3MI9 - chains A and B of the 3 polymer chains in the assembly; structure by X-ray diffraction, 2.10 A resolution.

Chain A:
Name: Cell division protein kinase 9
Organism: Homo sapiens
Notes: EC 2.7.11.22, 2.7.11.23; fragment: Protein kinase domain
UniProt: P50750 (CDK9_HUMAN); numbering as in UniProt (aligned over 1-345)
Sequence (351 residues; row label = number of the first residue in the row):
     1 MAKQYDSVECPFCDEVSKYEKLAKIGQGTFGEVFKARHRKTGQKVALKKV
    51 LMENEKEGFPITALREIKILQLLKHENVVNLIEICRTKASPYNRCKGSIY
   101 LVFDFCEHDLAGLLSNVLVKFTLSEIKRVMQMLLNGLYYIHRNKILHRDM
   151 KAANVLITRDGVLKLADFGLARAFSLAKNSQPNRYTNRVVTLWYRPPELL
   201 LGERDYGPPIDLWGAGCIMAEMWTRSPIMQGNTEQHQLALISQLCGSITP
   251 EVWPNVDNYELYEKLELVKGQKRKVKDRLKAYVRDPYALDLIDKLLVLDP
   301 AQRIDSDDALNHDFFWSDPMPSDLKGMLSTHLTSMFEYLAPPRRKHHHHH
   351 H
Unresolved in the structure: 1-7, 89-96, 345-351
Construct notes: expression tag (346-351)
Modified / non-standard residues: Thr186 (phosphothreonine; TPO)
Curated features (UniProtKB/Swiss-Prot):
  - region: Ala166 to Thr191 (T-loop)
  - active site: Asp149 (Proton acceptor)
  - binding site (ATP): Ile25 to Val33, Lys48, Asp104 to Cys106, Asp167
  - modified residue: Lys44 (N6-acetyllysine), Lys48 (N6-acetyllysine), Ser175 (Phosphoserine), Thr186 (Phosphothreonine)
  - natural variant: Arg225 (R225C: Found in patients with global developmental delay and epilepsy with history of choanal atresia; uncertain significance)
  - mutagenesis: Lys44 (K44R: Impaired kinase and transcriptional elongation activities, but normal cyclin T1 and HEXIM1 binding), Lys48 (K48Q: Mimics acetylation; leading to impaired protein kinase activity; K48R: Decreased acetylation; leading to enhanced protein kinase activity), Asp167 (D167N: Abrogates kinase activity), Ser175 (S175A: Constitutive kinase activity; S175D: Mimics phosphorylation, constitutive loss of kinase activity), Thr186 (T186A: Abrogates autophosphorylation; no effect on kinase activity, but impaired CTD phosphorylation; T186D: Mimics autophosphorylation ...)
From the paper describing this entry:
  - post-translational modification sites: Thr186

Chain B:
Name: Cyclin-T1
Organism: Homo sapiens
UniProt: O60563 (CCNT1_HUMAN); numbering as in UniProt (aligned over 1-266)
Sequence (266 residues; row label = number of the first residue in the row):
     1 MEGERKNNNKRWYFTREQLENSPSRRFGVDPDKELSYRQQAANLLQDMGQ
    51 RLNVSQLTINTAIVYMHRFYMIQSFTQFPGNSVAPAALFLAAKVEEQPKK
   101 LEHVIKVAHTCLHPQESLPDTRSEAYLQQVQDLVILESIILQTLGFELTI
   151 DHPHTHVVKCTQLVRASKDLAQTSYFMATNSLHLTTFSLQYTPPVVACVC
   201 IHLACKWSNWEIPVSTDGKHWWEYVDATVTLELLDELTHEFLQILEKTPN
   251 RLKRIWNWRACEAAKK
Unresolved in the structure: 1-6, 253-260, 262-266
Curated features (UniProtKB/Swiss-Prot):
  - site: Cys261 (Essential for interacting with HIV-1 Tat)
  - modified residue: Ser117 (Phosphoserine)
  - mutagenesis: Cys261 (C261Y: Loss of HIV-1 Tat transactivation)
Bound ions: Zn2+: Cys261 (shared with 3 residues of chain C)
From the paper describing this entry:
  - Zn2+ coordination: Cys261

Chain A / chain B interface:
Contacting residue pairs (38; chain A residue first):
  Val8(A) - Gln73(B)
  Glu9(A) - Gln73(B)  hydrogen bond (backbone-side chain)
  Cys10(A) - Gln142(B)
  Pro11(A) - Ile72(B)
  Phe12(A) - Arg11(B)
  Phe12(A) - Trp12(B)  hydrophobic
  Phe12(A) - Ile72(B)  hydrophobic
  Phe12(A) - Thr143(B)
  Phe12(A) - Gly145(B)
  Cys13(A) - Gln142(B)
  Lys56(A) - Leu101(B)
  Lys56(A) - Glu102(B)
  Lys56(A) - Val130(B)
  Glu57(A) - Phe89(B)
  Glu57(A) - Lys93(B)  hydrogen bond (backbone-side chain)
  Glu57(A) - Lys99(B)
  Glu57(A) - Lys100(B)
  Glu57(A) - Leu101(B)  hydrogen bond (side chain-backbone)
  Gly58(A) - Lys93(B)
  Gly58(A) - Val134(B)
  Gly58(A) - Glu137(B)
  Phe59(A) - Lys93(B)  hydrogen bond (backbone-side chain)
  Phe59(A) - Glu137(B)  hydrogen bond (backbone-side chain)
  Phe59(A) - Leu141(B)  hydrophobic
  Phe59(A) - Phe146(B)  hydrophobic
  Ile61(A) - Lys93(B)
  Leu64(A) - Leu90(B)  hydrophobic
  Leu64(A) - Lys93(B)
  Leu64(A) - Leu141(B)  hydrophobic
  Leu64(A) - Leu148(B)
  Arg65(A) - Glu96(B)  salt bridge
  Ile67(A) - Phe146(B)  hydrophobic
  Ile67(A) - Leu148(B)  hydrophobic
  Lys68(A) - Thr149(B)
  Gln71(A) - Phe146(B)  hydrogen bond (side chain-backbone)
  Ile84(A) - Phe146(B)  hydrophobic
  Arg86(A) - Gln142(B)  hydrogen bond
  Ile99(A) - Phe146(B)  hydrophobic
Also at the interface, not in a pair above, chain B (26 interface residues in all): Gln77, Phe78, Val94, Pro98

In short:
19 residues of chain A and 26 residues of chain B are in contact, with 7 hydrogen bonds and 1 salt bridge.
Polar contacts include Arg65(A)-Glu96(B), Glu9(A)-Gln73(B) and Glu57(A)-Lys93(B). From the paper: Zn2+
coordination by Cys261(B); a modification site at Thr186(A).
Chain A is Cell division protein kinase 9 and chain B is Cyclin-T1, both from Homo sapiens; the structure,
Crystal structure of HIV-1 Tat complexed with human P-TEFb, was determined by X-ray diffraction together with
3MIA from the same study.
